2Q1H - chain A; structure by X-ray diffraction, 1.90 A resolution.

Chain A:
Molecule: AncCR
Notes: engineered mutation(s): C71S
Sequence (250 residues; each row starts with the number of its first residue; numbers below 1 keep their minus sign (Gly-2 is residue -2)):
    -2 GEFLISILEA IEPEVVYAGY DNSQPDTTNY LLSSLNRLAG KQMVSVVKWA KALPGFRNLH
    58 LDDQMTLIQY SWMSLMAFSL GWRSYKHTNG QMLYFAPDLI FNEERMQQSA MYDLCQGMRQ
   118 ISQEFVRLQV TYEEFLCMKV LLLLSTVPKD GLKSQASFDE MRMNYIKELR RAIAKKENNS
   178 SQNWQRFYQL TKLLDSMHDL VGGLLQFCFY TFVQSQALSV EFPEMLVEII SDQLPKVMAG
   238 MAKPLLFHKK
Disordered / not traced: -2 to -1, 172-174, 247
Small-molecule neighbours: aldosterone (AS4): Leu29, Leu32, Asn33, Leu35, Ala36, Gln39, Trp69, Met70, Met73, Leu77, Arg80, Phe92, Met108, Met115, Leu201, Phe204, Cys205, Thr208, Val217, Phe219
From the paper describing this entry:
  - contacts within the chain: Met103-Ser106 (hydrogen bond)
  - mutagenesis - Y27R: unchanged signaling in response to any hormone

In short:
Chain A binds aldosterone. The paper reports that Y27R leaves signaling in response to any hormone unchanged;
contacts within the chain involving Ser106 and Met103.
Chain A is AncCR; the structure, Ancestral Corticoid Receptor in Complex with Aldosterone, was determined by
X-ray diffraction, deposited together with 2Q1V and 2Q3Y.
